PDB entry 6RO5 | X-ray diffraction, 1.68 A resolution | chain A

Chain A:
Protein: Lysozyme C
Source organism: Gallus gallus
Notes: EC 3.2.1.17
UniProtKB: P00698 (LYSC_CHICK); residues 1-129 here correspond to UniProt positions 19-147 (UniProt number = residue number + 18)
Amino-acid sequence (129 residues; row label = number of the first residue in the row):
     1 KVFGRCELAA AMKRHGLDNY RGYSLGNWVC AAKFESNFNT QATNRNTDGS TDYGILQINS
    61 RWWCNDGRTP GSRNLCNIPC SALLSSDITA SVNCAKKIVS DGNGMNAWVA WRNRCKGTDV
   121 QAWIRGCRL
Curated features (UniProtKB/Swiss-Prot):
  - active site: E35, D52
  - binding site (substrate): D101
Disulfide bonds: C6-C127, C30-C115, C64-C80, C76-C94
Ion coordination: [Re4(mu3-OH)4(CO)12] site 1 near R5 (its only coordinating residue here); fac-tricarbonyl-triaqua rhenium(I) Re near H15 (its only coordinating residue here); Re ion site 1 near D18 (its only coordinating residue here); Re ion site 2 near D52 (its only coordinating residue here); Na+: S60, C64, S72, R73; [Re4(mu3-OH)4(CO)12] site 2 near R61 (its only coordinating residue here); Re ion site 3: D119, R125; Re ion site 4 near L129 (its only coordinating residue here)
Ligand contacts:
  - QEB ([Re4(mu3-OH)4(CO)12]), molecule 1: R5, F34, W123
  - QEB, molecule 2: D48, R61, R68, T69, P70, G71
  - QEB, molecule 3: R61, W62, G71
  - QEB, molecule 4: C127, R128, L129
  - fac-tricarbonyl-triaqua rhenium(I) (RRE): A11, R14, H15, S86, D87, I88, T89
What the authors report for this chain:
  - fac-tricarbonyl-triaqua rhenium(I) coordination: H15
  - binding site for Re ion: K1, E7, N46, W63, G71, D101, A107
  - Re ion coordination: D18, E35, N46, D52, D119, R125
  - binding site for QEB: R5, R61, W62, P70, G71, S100, L129

Overview:
Bound to chain A: 4 copies of compound QEB and fac-tricarbonyl-triaqua rhenium(I). From UniProt: active-site
residues E35 and D52 and substrate-binding residue D101. From the paper: a binding site for Re ion at K1, E7
and N46 among others; a binding site for QEB at R5, R61 and W62 among others.
Chain A is Lysozyme C (Gallus gallus); the structure, 1Yr-Y: Lysozyme with Re Cluster 1 year on shelf, was
determined by X-ray diffraction (same publication as 6RO3).
